PDB entry 7RIZ | X-ray diffraction, 1.71 A resolution | chain A

[Chain A]
Protein: Beta-propeller lactonase
Organism: Rhodopseudomonas palustris (strain ATCC BAA-98 / CGA009)
Notes: EC 3.1.1.17
Reference sequence: Q6N3R9 (Q6N3R9_RHOPA); numbering as in UniProt (aligned over 1-309)
Chain sequence (309 residues; each row starts with the number of its first residue):
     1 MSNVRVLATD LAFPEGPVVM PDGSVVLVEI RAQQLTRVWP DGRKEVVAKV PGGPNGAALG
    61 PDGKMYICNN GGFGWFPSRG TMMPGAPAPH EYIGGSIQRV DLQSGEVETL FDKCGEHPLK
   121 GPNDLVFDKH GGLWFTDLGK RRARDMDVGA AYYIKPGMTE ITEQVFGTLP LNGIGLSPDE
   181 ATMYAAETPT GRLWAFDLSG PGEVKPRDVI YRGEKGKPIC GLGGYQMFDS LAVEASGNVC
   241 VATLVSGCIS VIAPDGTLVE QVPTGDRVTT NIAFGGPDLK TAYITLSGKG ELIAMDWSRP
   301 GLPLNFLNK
Disordered / not traced: 1-3
Bound ions: Ca2+: Glu15, Asn123, Asn172, Asp229, Ser230 (together with quinolin-2(1h)-one); Na+: Leu231, Asn271, Ile272
Small-molecule neighbours: quinolin-2(1h)-one (OCH): Phe13, Glu15, Asn55, Phe73, Met83, Pro84, Asn123, Leu138, Asn172, Asp229, Leu244, Val268, Thr270

[Summary]
Chain A binds quinolin-2(1h)-one. Glu15, Asn123, Asn172, Asp229 and Ser230 form the Ca2+ site. Leu231, Asn271
and Ile272 coordinate Na+.
Chain A is Beta-propeller lactonase (Rhodopseudomonas palustris (strain ATCC BAA-98 / CGA009)); the structure,
Crystal structure of RPA3624, a beta-propeller lactonase from Rhodopseudomonas palustris, with active-site
bound 2-hydroxyquinoline, was determined by X-ray diffraction, deposited together with 7RIS, 8DJF, 8DJZ and
8DK0.
